PDB entry 1UBU | X-ray diffraction, 1.35 A resolution | chains S and L

== Chain S ==
Molecule: Periplasmic [NiFe] hydrogenase Small subunit
From: Desulfovibrio vulgaris str. 'Miyazaki F'
Notes: EC 1.12.2.1
Reference sequence: P21853 (PHNS_DESVM); residues 1-267 here correspond to UniProt positions 51-317 (UniProt number = residue number + 50)
Sequence (267 residues; each row starts with the number of its first residue):
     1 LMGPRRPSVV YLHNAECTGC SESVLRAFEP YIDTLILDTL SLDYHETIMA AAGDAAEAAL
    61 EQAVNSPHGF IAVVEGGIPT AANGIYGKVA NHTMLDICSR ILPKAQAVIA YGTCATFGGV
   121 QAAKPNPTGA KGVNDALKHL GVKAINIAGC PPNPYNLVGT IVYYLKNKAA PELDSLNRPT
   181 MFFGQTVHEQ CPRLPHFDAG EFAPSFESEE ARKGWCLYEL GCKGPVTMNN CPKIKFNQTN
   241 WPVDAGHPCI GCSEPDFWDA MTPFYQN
Bound ions: 4Fe-4S cluster Fe site 1: C17, C20, C114, C150; 4Fe-4S cluster Fe site 2: H188, C191, C216, C222; 3Fe-4S cluster Fe: C231, C249, C252
Residues lining bound ligands:
  - 3Fe-4S cluster (F3S): V187, T227, N229, C231, F236, W241, P242, C249, I250, G251, C252, S253
  - 4Fe-4S cluster (SF4), molecule 1: E16, C17, T18, G19, C20, E75, G112, T113, C114, V120, G149, C150, P151
  - 4Fe-4S cluster (SF4), molecule 2: V187, H188, C191, R193, L194, F197, C216, L217, Y218, C222, G224, P225, V243

== Chain L ==
Molecule: Periplasmic [NiFe] hydrogenase Large subunit
From: Desulfovibrio vulgaris str. 'Miyazaki F'
Notes: EC 1.12.2.1
Reference sequence: P21852 (PHNL_DESVM); residues 19-552 here = UniProt positions 19-552
Sequence (534 residues; row label = number of the first residue in the row):
    19 SSYSGPIVVD PVTRIEGHLR IEVEVENGKV KNAYSSSTLF RGLEIILKGR DPRDAQHFTQ
    79 RTCGVCTYTH ALASTRCVDN AVGVHIPKNA TYIRNLVLGA QYLHDHIVHF YHLHALDFVD
   139 VTAALKADPA KAAKVASSIS PRKTTAADLK AVQDKLKTFV ETGQLGPFTN AYFLGGHPAY
   199 YLDPETNLIA TAHYLEALRL QVKAARAMAV FGAKNPHTQF TVVGGVTCYD ALTPQRIAEF
   259 EALWKETKAF VDEVYIPDLL VVAAAYKDWT QYGGTDNFIT FGEFPKDEYD LNSRFFKPGV
   319 VFKRDFKNIK PFDKMQIEEH VRHSWYEGAE ARHPWKGQTQ PKYTDLHGDD RYSWMKAPRY
   379 MGEPMETGPL AQVLIAYSQG HPKVKAVTDA VLAKLGVGPE ALFSTLGRTA ARGIETAVIA
   439 EYVGVMLQEY KDNIAKGDNV ICAPWEMPKQ AEGVGFVNAP RGGLSHWIRI EDGKIGNFQL
   499 VVPSTWTLGP RCDKNKLSPV EASLIGTPVA DAKRPVEILR TVHSFDPCIA CGVH
Bound ions: Mg2+: E62, L498, H552; Ni ion: C81, C84, C546, C549
Residues lining bound ligands: FNE ((mu-sulphido)-bis(mu-cys,S)-[tricarbonyliron-di-(cys,S)nickel(II)](fe-ni)): C81, C84, T87, H88, A477, P478, R479, L482, V500, P501, S502, C546, C549
Swiss-Prot annotation at these positions:
  - binding site (Mg(2+)): E62, L498, H552
  - binding site (Ni(2+)): C81, C84, C546, C549
  - binding site (Fe cation): C84, C549

== How chain S and chain L interact ==
Residue-residue contacts - 180 pairs, chain S then chain L:
  L1(S) - Q182(L)
  L1(S) - L183(L)  hydrogen bond (backbone-backbone)
  L1(S) - G184(L)  hydrogen bond (backbone-backbone)
  L1(S) - T187(L)
  M2(S) - Q182(L)
  G3(S) - Q182(L)
  P4(S) - Q182(L)  hydrogen bond (backbone-side chain)
  R5(S) - Q182(L)
  R6(S) - F177(L)
  R6(S) - T180(L)  hydrogen bond
  R6(S) - Q182(L)  hydrogen bond (backbone-side chain)
  H13(S) - H36(L)  hydrogen bond (backbone-side chain)
  N14(S) - H36(L)
  N14(S) - L57(L)
  A15(S) - L57(L)  hydrophobic
  E16(S) - E34(L)
  E16(S) - H36(L)
  E16(S) - R59(L)
  E16(S) - A548(L)
  C17(S) - E34(L)
  C17(S) - R59(L)
  C17(S) - R79(L)
  C17(S) - T80(L)
  C17(S) - C81(L)
  C17(S) - G82(L)  hydrogen bond (backbone-backbone)
  C17(S) - H235(L)
  T18(S) - E34(L)  hydrogen bond
  T18(S) - V83(L)
  G19(S) - G82(L)
  G19(S) - P234(L)
  E22(S) - G82(L)
  E22(S) - V83(L)
  E22(S) - H122(L)
  E22(S) - P234(L)
  S23(S) - P234(L)
  L25(S) - Q219(L)  hydrogen bond (backbone-side chain)
  L25(S) - V220(L)
  R26(S) - H122(L)  hydrogen bond
  R26(S) - Q219(L)  hydrogen bond
  R26(S) - A223(L)
  R26(S) - N233(L)
  F28(S) - R224(L)
  Y31(S) - R217(L)
  D33(S) - L216(L)
  D33(S) - R217(L)  salt bridge
  T34(S) - R217(L)  hydrogen bond
  I36(S) - F177(L)
  L37(S) - F177(L)  hydrophobic
  D38(S) - K173(L)  salt bridge
  S41(S) - Q182(L)
  L42(S) - G184(L)
  L42(S) - P185(L)
  D43(S) - G184(L)
  Y44(S) - P29(L)
  E46(S) - T31(L)
  E46(S) - R32(L)  hydrogen bond (backbone-backbone)
  E46(S) - H36(L)  salt bridge
  T47(S) - R32(L)
  T47(S) - L131(L)
  I48(S) - R32(L)
  M49(S) - T31(L)
  M49(S) - R32(L)  hydrogen bond (backbone-side chain)
  M49(S) - P185(L)
  A50(S) - R32(L)  hydrogen bond (backbone-side chain)
  A50(S) - L134(L)  hydrophobic
  A50(S) - P185(L)  hydrogen bond (backbone-backbone)
  A50(S) - A189(L)  hydrophobic
  A51(S) - T31(L)  hydrogen bond (backbone-side chain)
  A51(S) - T187(L)
  A51(S) - N188(L)
  A52(S) - V27(L)  hydrophobic
  A52(S) - P29(L)
  A52(S) - T31(L)
  A52(S) - Y190(L)  hydrogen bond (backbone-side chain)
  A52(S) - L537(L)  hydrophobic
  G53(S) - V27(L)
  G53(S) - D28(L)
  G53(S) - P29(L)  hydrogen bond (backbone-backbone)
  A55(S) - N188(L)
  A55(S) - Y190(L)  hydrophobic
  A58(S) - N188(L)
  A59(S) - T187(L)
  A59(S) - N188(L)  hydrogen bond (backbone-side chain)
  Q62(S) - T187(L)
  I85(S) - Y361(L)  hydrophobic
  Y86(S) - T56(L)
  Y86(S) - L57(L)
  Y86(S) - F58(L)  hydrogen bond (backbone-backbone)
  Y86(S) - P359(L)  hydrophobic
  Y86(S) - W372(L)  hydrophobic
  G87(S) - T56(L)
  G87(S) - L57(L)
  K88(S) - T56(L)  hydrogen bond (backbone-side chain)
  K88(S) - Y361(L)  hydrogen bond
  V89(S) - P29(L)  hydrophobic
  V89(S) - H36(L)
  A90(S) - D28(L)  hydrogen bond (backbone-side chain)
  N91(S) - D28(L)
  N91(S) - R38(L)
  N91(S) - L364(L)
  M94(S) - H36(L)
  V120(S) - L61(L)  hydrophobic
  V120(S) - I64(L)
  Q121(S) - R59(L)
  Q121(S) - I64(L)
  A123(S) - I64(L)
  A123(S) - R68(L)
  A123(S) - F76(L)  hydrophobic
  K124(S) - I64(L)
  K124(S) - R68(L)  hydrogen bond (backbone-side chain)
  P125(S) - I63(L)  hydrophobic
  P125(S) - I64(L)
  P127(S) - R59(L)
  P127(S) - I64(L)
  T128(S) - F58(L)
  T128(S) - R59(L)
  C150(S) - R79(L)  hydrogen bond (backbone-side chain)
  C150(S) - K232(L)
  C150(S) - H235(L)  hydrogen bond (backbone-side chain)
  P151(S) - P234(L)
  P151(S) - H235(L)
  F206(S) - V240(L)  hydrophobic
  F206(S) - T245(L)
  F206(S) - Y247(L)  hydrogen bond (backbone-side chain)
  F206(S) - C460(L)  hydrophobic
  E207(S) - Y247(L)
  E207(S) - C460(L)
  E207(S) - P462(L)
  S208(S) - Y247(L)
  A211(S) - Y247(L)
  R212(S) - Y247(L)
  R212(S) - L250(L)
  R212(S) - N457(L)  hydrogen bond (side chain-backbone)
  F236(S) - K232(L)
  N237(S) - R224(L)  hydrogen bond (backbone-side chain)
  N237(S) - A227(L)
  N237(S) - K232(L)
  N237(S) - N233(L)  hydrogen bond (side chain-backbone)
  Q238(S) - R224(L)
  T239(S) - R224(L)
  T239(S) - A227(L)
  T239(S) - R254(L)  hydrogen bond
  T239(S) - E257(L)  hydrogen bond
  N240(S) - A227(L)  hydrogen bond (side chain-backbone)
  N240(S) - V228(L)  hydrogen bond (side chain-backbone)
  N240(S) - A231(L)
  N240(S) - R254(L)  hydrogen bond
  W241(S) - A231(L)  hydrogen bond (backbone-backbone)
  P242(S) - A231(L)  hydrophobic
  P242(S) - K232(L)
  P242(S) - Q237(L)
  A245(S) - A231(L)  hydrophobic
  A245(S) - T245(L)  hydrogen bond (backbone-side chain)
  A245(S) - C246(L)  hydrogen bond (backbone-backbone)
  G246(S) - T245(L)
  H247(S) - H75(L)
  H247(S) - Q237(L)
  H247(S) - T239(L)
  H247(S) - V240(L)
  H247(S) - T245(L)
  P248(S) - Q237(L)  hydrogen bond (backbone-side chain)
  C249(S) - Q237(L)
  I250(S) - Q237(L)
  W258(S) - R68(L)
  W258(S) - H75(L)
  W258(S) - F76(L)  hydrophobic
  W258(S) - R79(L)
  D259(S) - R68(L)  salt bridge
  T262(S) - R68(L)
  T262(S) - D72(L)
  P263(S) - D69(L)
  P263(S) - D72(L)
  F264(S) - D72(L)  hydrogen bond (backbone-side chain)
  F264(S) - H75(L)
  F264(S) - F76(L)  hydrophobic
  Y265(S) - R71(L)
  Y265(S) - Q74(L)  hydrogen bond
  Y265(S) - H75(L)
  Y265(S) - T239(L)
  Y265(S) - V240(L)
Other interface residues (no listed pair), chain S (88 interface residues in all): A27, I32, A56, E57, P79, D244, Q266
Other interface residues (no listed pair), chain L (84 interface residues in all): I33, G35, G60, H130, G181, F186, Y212, L213, F229, D248, D363, V458

== Overview ==
88 residues of chain S and 84 residues of chain L are in contact; the contacts include 42 hydrogen bonds and 4
salt bridges. Polar contacts include D33(S)-R217(L), D38(S)-K173(L) and E46(S)-H36(L). Bound to chain S:
4Fe-4S cluster and 3Fe-4S cluster.
Here chain S is Periplasmic [NiFe] hydrogenase Small subunit and chain L is Periplasmic [NiFe] hydrogenase
Large subunit, both from Desulfovibrio vulgaris str. 'Miyazaki F'. Entry 1UBU (Three-dimensional Structure of
The Carbon Monoxide Complex of [NiFe]hydrogenase From Desulufovibrio vulgaris Miyazaki F) was determined by
X-ray diffraction, deposited together with 1UBH, 1UBJ, 1UBK, 1UBL, 1UBM, 1UBO, 1UBR and 1UBT.
